2EZ0 - chains A and B of the 6 polymer chains in the assembly; structure by X-ray diffraction, 3.54 A resolution.

# Chain A (and B)
Protein: H(+)/Cl(-) exchange transporter clcA
Organism: Escherichia coli
Notes: chain B of this document is another copy of the same molecule, construct and numbering; everything in this record applies to it too
Reference sequence: P37019 (CLCA_ECOLI); residue numbers follow UniProt; this construct covers 1-473
Sequence (473 residues; each row starts with the number of its first residue):
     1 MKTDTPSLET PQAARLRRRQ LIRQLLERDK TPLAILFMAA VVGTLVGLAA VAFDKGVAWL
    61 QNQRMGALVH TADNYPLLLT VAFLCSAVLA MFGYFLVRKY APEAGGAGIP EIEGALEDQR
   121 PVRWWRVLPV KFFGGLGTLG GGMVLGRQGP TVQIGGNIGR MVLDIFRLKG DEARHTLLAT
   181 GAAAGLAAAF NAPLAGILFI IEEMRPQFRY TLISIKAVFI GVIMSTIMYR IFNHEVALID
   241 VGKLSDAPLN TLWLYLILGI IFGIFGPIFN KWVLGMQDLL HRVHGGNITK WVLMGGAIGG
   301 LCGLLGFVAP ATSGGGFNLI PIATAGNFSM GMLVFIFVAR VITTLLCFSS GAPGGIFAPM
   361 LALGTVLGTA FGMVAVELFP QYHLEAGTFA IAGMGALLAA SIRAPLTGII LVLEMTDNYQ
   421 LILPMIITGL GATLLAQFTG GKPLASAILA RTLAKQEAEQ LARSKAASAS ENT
Not modelled in the structure: 1-16, 461-473 (chain B: 1-17, 459-473)
Sequence notes: engineered mutation Ala107 (Ser in P37019), Gln148 (Glu in P37019), Ala445 (Tyr in P37019)
Swiss-Prot annotation at these positions:
  - motif: Gly106, Gly108 to Pro110 (Selectivity filter part_1), Gly146, Arg147, Gly149, Pro150 (Selectivity filter part_2), Gly355 to Pro359 (Selectivity filter part_3)
  - binding site (chloride): Ile356, Phe357
  - site: Glu203 (Mediates proton transfer from the protein to the inner aqueous phase)
  - mutagenesis: Glu203 (E203A/G/Q/S/T: Abolishes proton transport, and reduces chloride transport; E203C/I/L/V: Abolishes proton and chloride transport; E203D/H: No effect on proton and chloride transport ...)

# Interface between chain A and chain B
Pairs across the interface - 96 pairs, chain A then chain B:
  Arg17(A) - Gln119(B)
  Arg18(A) - Gln119(B)  hydrogen bond
  Arg18(A) - Leu453(B)
  Arg18(A) - Gln456(B)
  Arg18(A) - Glu457(B)
  Arg19(A) - Glu457(B)  salt bridge
  Leu21(A) - Gln119(B)
  Leu21(A) - Leu453(B)  hydrophobic
  Ile22(A) - Leu453(B)
  Gln24(A) - Phe208(B)
  Leu25(A) - Phe208(B)  hydrophobic
  Leu25(A) - Ser446(B)
  Leu25(A) - Leu449(B)  hydrophobic
  Leu26(A) - Lys442(B)  hydrogen bond (backbone-side chain)
  Arg28(A) - Glu113(B)  salt bridge
  Arg28(A) - Glu202(B)
  Arg28(A) - Glu203(B)  salt bridge
  Arg28(A) - Gln207(B)  hydrogen bond
  Arg28(A) - Phe208(B)
  Arg28(A) - Pro443(B)
  Arg28(A) - Ser446(B)  hydrogen bond
  Asp29(A) - Arg403(B)  hydrogen bond (backbone-side chain)
  Asp29(A) - Gln437(B)  hydrogen bond (backbone-side chain)
  Lys30(A) - Gln437(B)
  Thr31(A) - Gln437(B)  hydrogen bond (backbone-side chain)
  Leu33(A) - Phe438(B)  hydrophobic
  Leu36(A) - Leu434(B)  hydrophobic
  Glu113(A) - Arg28(B)  salt bridge
  Gln119(A) - Arg18(B)  hydrogen bond
  Gln119(A) - Leu21(B)
  Asn191(A) - Tyr419(B)
  Leu194(A) - Ile410(B)  hydrophobic
  Leu198(A) - Leu198(B)  hydrophobic
  Leu198(A) - Leu406(B)  hydrophobic
  Glu203(A) - Arg28(B)  salt bridge
  Arg205(A) - Arg205(B)
  Gln207(A) - Arg28(B)  hydrogen bond
  Gln207(A) - Tyr210(B)
  Phe208(A) - Gln24(B)
  Phe208(A) - Leu25(B)  hydrophobic
  Phe208(A) - Arg28(B)
  Phe208(A) - Tyr210(B)  hydrophobic
  Arg209(A) - Tyr210(B)
  Tyr210(A) - Gln207(B)
  Tyr210(A) - Phe208(B)  hydrophobic
  Tyr210(A) - Arg209(B)
  Lys216(A) - Arg403(B)
  Lys216(A) - Leu430(B)
  Lys216(A) - Thr433(B)  hydrogen bond (side chain-backbone)
  Lys216(A) - Leu434(B)
  Lys216(A) - Gln437(B)
  Phe219(A) - Leu406(B)  hydrophobic
  Phe219(A) - Ile426(B)  hydrophobic
  Phe219(A) - Leu430(B)  hydrophobic
  Ile220(A) - Leu430(B)  hydrophobic
  Ile223(A) - Ile426(B)  hydrophobic
  Ile223(A) - Ile427(B)  hydrophobic
  Thr226(A) - Leu423(B)
  Ile227(A) - Leu252(B)  hydrophobic
  Ile227(A) - Leu423(B)  hydrophobic
  Arg230(A) - Leu249(B)
  Arg230(A) - Leu423(B)
  Ile231(A) - Leu249(B)  hydrophobic
  Leu249(A) - Ile231(B)  hydrophobic
  Arg403(A) - Asp29(B)  hydrogen bond (side chain-backbone)
  Arg403(A) - Lys216(B)
  Leu406(A) - Leu198(B)  hydrophobic
  Leu406(A) - Phe219(B)  hydrophobic
  Ile410(A) - Leu194(B)  hydrophobic
  Glu414(A) - Tyr419(B)  hydrogen bond
  Asp417(A) - Tyr419(B)
  Tyr419(A) - Asn191(B)
  Tyr419(A) - Glu414(B)  hydrogen bond
  Tyr419(A) - Asp417(B)
  Leu423(A) - Thr226(B)
  Leu423(A) - Arg230(B)
  Ile426(A) - Phe219(B)  hydrophobic
  Ile426(A) - Ile223(B)  hydrophobic
  Ile427(A) - Ile223(B)  hydrophobic
  Leu430(A) - Phe219(B)  hydrophobic
  Leu430(A) - Ile220(B)  hydrophobic
  Thr433(A) - Lys216(B)
  Leu434(A) - Lys216(B)
  Gln437(A) - Asp29(B)  hydrogen bond (side chain-backbone)
  Gln437(A) - Lys30(B)
  Gln437(A) - Thr31(B)  hydrogen bond (side chain-backbone)
  Gln437(A) - Lys216(B)
  Phe438(A) - Leu33(B)  hydrophobic
  Lys442(A) - Leu26(B)  hydrogen bond (side chain-backbone)
  Pro443(A) - Arg28(B)
  Ser446(A) - Leu25(B)
  Ser446(A) - Arg28(B)  hydrogen bond
  Leu453(A) - Leu21(B)  hydrophobic
  Gln456(A) - Arg18(B)
  Glu457(A) - Arg18(B)
  Glu457(A) - Arg19(B)  salt bridge
Interface residues without a listed pair, chain A (66 interface residues in all): Glu117, Pro193, Ile197, Ile201, Glu202, Leu252, Pro405, Leu413, Ile422, Leu449, Ala450, Ala454
Interface residues without a listed pair, chain B (65 interface residues in all): Ile22, Leu36, Glu117, Pro193, Ile197, Ile201, Ile227, Pro405, Leu413, Ile422, Ala450, Ala454

# In short
Chain A and chain B form an interface of 66 and 65 residues respectively; the contacts include 17 hydrogen
bonds and 6 salt bridges. Polar pairs include Arg19(A)-Glu457(B), Arg28(A)-Glu113(B) and Arg28(A)-Glu203(B).
UniProt lists chloride-binding residues Ile356(A) and Phe357(A) and one mutagenesis site on chain A.
Chain A and chain B are both H(+)/Cl(-) exchange transporter clcA (Escherichia coli); the structure, Crystal
structure of the S107A/E148Q/Y445A mutant of EcClC, in complex with a FaB fragment, was determined by X-ray
diffraction together with 2EXW and 2EXY from the same study.
